Entry 4GJJ (X-ray diffraction, 2.38 A resolution); this record covers chains A and D of the 4 polymer chains in the assembly.

# Chain A (and D)
Protein: L-rhamnose isomerase
From: Pseudomonas stutzeri
Notes: EC 5.3.1.14; fragment: TIM barrel; chain D of this document is another copy of the same molecule, construct and numbering; everything in this record applies to it too
Reference sequence: Q75WH8 (Q75WH8_PSEST); numbering as in UniProt (aligned over 1-430)
Amino-acid sequence (438 residues; row label = number of the first residue in the row):
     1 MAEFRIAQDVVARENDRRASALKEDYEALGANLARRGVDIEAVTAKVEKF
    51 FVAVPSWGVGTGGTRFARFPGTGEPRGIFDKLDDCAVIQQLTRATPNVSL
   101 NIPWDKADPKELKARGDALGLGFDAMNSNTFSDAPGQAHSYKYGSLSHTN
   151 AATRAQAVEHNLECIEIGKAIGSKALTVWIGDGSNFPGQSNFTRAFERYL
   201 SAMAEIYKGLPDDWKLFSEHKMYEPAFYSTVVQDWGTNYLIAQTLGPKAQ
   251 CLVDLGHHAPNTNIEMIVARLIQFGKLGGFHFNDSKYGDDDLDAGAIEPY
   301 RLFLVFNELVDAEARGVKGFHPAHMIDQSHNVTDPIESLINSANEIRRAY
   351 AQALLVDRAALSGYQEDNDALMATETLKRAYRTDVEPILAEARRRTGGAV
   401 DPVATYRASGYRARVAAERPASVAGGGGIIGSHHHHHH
Not modelled in the structure: 1-3, 425-438 (chain D: 1-2, 422-438)
Construct notes: engineered mutation Asn101 (His in Q75WH8), Asn150 (Asp in Q75WH8); expression tag (431-438)
Ion coordination: Mn2+ site 1: Glu219, Asp254, His281, Asp327 (together with D-allose); Mn2+ site 2: His257, Asp289 (together with D-allose); Mn2+ site 3: Glu298 (shared with Glu298(D) of chain D)
Ligand contacts: D-allose (AOS): Trp57, Trp104, Phe131, Trp179, Glu219, Lys221, Asp254, His257, His281, Asp289, Asp327
Reported in the primary citation:
  - binding site for alpha-D-allopyranose: Phe66, Trp179
  - mutagenesis - H101N: decreased catalytic activity

# Interface between chain A and chain D
Contacting residue pairs - 53 pairs, chain A then chain D:
  Glu24(A) - Arg35(D)
  Asp25(A) - Asn32(D)  hydrogen bond
  Asp25(A) - Arg35(D)  salt bridge
  Ala28(A) - Ala28(D)  hydrophobic
  Asn32(A) - Asp25(D)  hydrogen bond
  Arg35(A) - Glu24(D)
  Arg35(A) - Asp25(D)  salt bridge
  Pro260(A) - Asn261(D)
  Asn261(A) - Pro260(D)
  Asn261(A) - Lys286(D)  hydrogen bond (side chain-backbone)
  Asn261(A) - Tyr287(D)
  Thr262(A) - Lys286(D)
  Asn263(A) - Lys286(D)
  Asn263(A) - Tyr287(D)
  Lys286(A) - Asn261(D)
  Lys286(A) - Thr262(D)  hydrogen bond (side chain-backbone)
  Lys286(A) - Asn263(D)
  Tyr287(A) - Asn261(D)
  Tyr287(A) - Asn263(D)
  Gly295(A) - Lys378(D)  hydrogen bond (backbone-side chain)
  Ala296(A) - Tyr300(D)
  Ile297(A) - Tyr300(D)
  Glu298(A) - Glu298(D)
  Pro299(A) - Tyr300(D)
  Pro299(A) - Tyr381(D)  hydrophobic
  Tyr300(A) - Ala296(D)
  Tyr300(A) - Ile297(D)
  Tyr300(A) - Pro299(D)
  Thr333(A) - Ala370(D)
  Thr333(A) - Leu371(D)
  Glu337(A) - Leu371(D)
  Ser338(A) - Leu371(D)
  Asn341(A) - Leu371(D)
  Glu345(A) - Lys378(D)  salt bridge
  Glu345(A) - Arg382(D)  salt bridge
  Arg348(A) - Arg382(D)
  Asp369(A) - Arg407(D)  salt bridge
  Ala370(A) - Thr333(D)
  Leu371(A) - Thr333(D)
  Leu371(A) - Glu337(D)
  Leu371(A) - Ser338(D)
  Leu371(A) - Asn341(D)
  Met372(A) - Arg407(D)
  Lys378(A) - Gly295(D)  hydrogen bond (side chain-backbone)
  Lys378(A) - Glu345(D)  salt bridge
  Tyr381(A) - Pro299(D)  hydrophobic
  Tyr381(A) - Tyr381(D)  hydrogen bond
  Arg382(A) - Glu345(D)  salt bridge
  Arg382(A) - Arg348(D)
  Arg382(A) - Asp384(D)
  Asp384(A) - Arg382(D)
  Arg407(A) - Asp369(D)  salt bridge
  Arg407(A) - Met372(D)
Also at the interface, not in a pair above, chain A (38 interface residues in all): Ala21, Asp293, Val332, Glu375, Arg379, Val403
Also at the interface, not in a pair above, chain D (38 interface residues in all): Ala21, Asp293, Val332, Glu375, Asp401, Val403

# Overview
Chain A and chain D each contribute 38 residues to their interface; the contacts include 7 hydrogen bonds and
8 salt bridges. Polar contacts include Asp25(A)-Arg35(D), Glu345(A)-Lys378(D) and Glu345(A)-Arg382(D). Ligands
of chain A: D-allose. The paper reports a binding site for alpha-D-allopyranose at Phe66(A) and Trp179(A);
H101N of chain A reduces catalytic activity.
Both chains are L-rhamnose isomerase (Pseudomonas stutzeri). Entry 4GJJ (Crystal structure of Pseudomonas
stutzeri L-rhamnose isomerase mutant H101N in complex with D-allopyranose) was determined by X-ray diffraction
together with 4GJI from the same study.
